PDB entry 1TKO | X-ray diffraction, 2.90 A resolution | chains A and C of the 4 polymer chains in the assembly

[Chain A (and C)]
Protein: Iron-rich dpsA-homolog protein
Source organism: Halobacterium salinarum
Notes: chain C of this document is another copy of the same molecule, construct and numbering; everything in this record applies to it too
Reference sequence: Q9HMP7 (DPSA_HALN1); residue numbers follow UniProt; this construct covers 1-182
Chain sequence (182 residues; numbered 1 to 182; the number before each row is that of its first residue):
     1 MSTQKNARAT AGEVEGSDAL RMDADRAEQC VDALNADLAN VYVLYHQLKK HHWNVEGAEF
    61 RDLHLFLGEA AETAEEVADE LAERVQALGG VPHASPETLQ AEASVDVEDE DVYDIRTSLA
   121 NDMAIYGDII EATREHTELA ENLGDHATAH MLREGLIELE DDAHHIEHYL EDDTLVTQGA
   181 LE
Not modelled in the structure: 1, 182 (chain C: 1-6, 182)
Ion coordination: Fe ion site 1: His52 (shared with 2 residues of chain B); Fe ion site 2: Glu56 (shared with 2 residues of chain B); Na+: Glu59 (shared with 1 residue of chain D); Fe ion site 3: Glu75 (shared with 1 residue of chain B); Fe ion site 4: Asp79, Glu83 (shared with 1 residue of chain B); Fe ion site 5 near Glu80 (its only coordinating residue here); Fe ion site 6: Glu154 (shared with Glu154(C) of chain C; 1 residue of chain D); Fe ion site 7: His168 (shared with Gln86(C) of chain C; 1 residue of chain D)
UniProt features mapped onto this chain:
  - binding site (Fe cation): His52, Asp79, Glu83
  - site: Trp53 (Involved in iron translocation), Glu56 (Involved in iron translocation), Glu75 (Involved in iron nucleation), Val85 (Involved in iron translocation), Gln86 (Involved in iron translocation), Glu154 (Involved in iron nucleation), His164 (Involved in iron translocation), His168 (Involved in iron translocation), Glu171 (Involved in iron translocation)
From the paper describing this entry:
  - Fe ion coordination: Glu56, Glu75, Glu80, Glu83, Gln86, Glu154, His164, His168, Glu171, Asp172
  - binding site for sulfate ion: His150, Arg153

[How chain A and chain C interact]
Residue-residue contacts (31):
  Met123(A) - Ala19(C)  hydrophobic
  Ala124(A) - Arg21(C)
  Gly127(A) - Ala19(C)
  Gly127(A) - Arg21(C)  hydrogen bond (backbone-side chain)
  Asp128(A) - Arg21(C)  salt bridge
  Ile130(A) - Ala19(C)
  Glu131(A) - Arg21(C)  salt bridge
  Arg134(A) - Leu20(C)  hydrogen bond (side chain-backbone)
  Arg134(A) - Arg21(C)  hydrogen bond (side chain-backbone)
  Arg134(A) - Met22(C)
  Arg134(A) - Gly144(C)
  Arg134(A) - His146(C)  hydrogen bond (backbone-side chain)
  Thr137(A) - His146(C)  hydrogen bond
  Glu138(A) - His146(C)  salt bridge
  Arg153(A) - Glu141(C)  salt bridge
  Arg153(A) - His150(C)
  Glu154(A) - His150(C)  salt bridge
  Glu154(A) - Glu154(C)
  Ile157(A) - His150(C)
  Glu160(A) - Leu20(C)
  Glu160(A) - Arg84(C)  salt bridge
  Glu160(A) - Ala147(C)
  His164(A) - Gln86(C)  hydrogen bond
  His164(A) - Ala87(C)
  Glu167(A) - Ser17(C)  hydrogen bond
  Glu167(A) - Asp18(C)
  Glu167(A) - Ala19(C)  hydrogen bond (side chain-backbone)
  His168(A) - Gln86(C)  hydrogen bond
  Glu171(A) - Arg8(C)  salt bridge
  Asp172(A) - Arg8(C)  salt bridge
  Asp173(A) - Arg8(C)  salt bridge
Other interface residues (no listed pair), chain A (22 interface residues in all): His150, Leu156, Ala163
Other interface residues (no listed pair), chain C (19 interface residues in all): Arg26, Met151, Arg153

[Summary]
The interface between chain A and chain C involves 22 residues on one side and 19 on the other, with 9
hydrogen bonds and 9 salt bridges. Polar pairs include Asp128(A)-Arg21(C), Glu131(A)-Arg21(C) and
Glu138(A)-His146(C). The paper reports a binding site for sulfate ion at His150(A) and Arg153(A); Fe ion
coordination by Glu56(A), Glu75(A) and Glu80(A) among others.
Both chains are Iron-rich dpsA-homolog protein (Halobacterium salinarum). Entry 1TKO (Iron-oxo clusters
biomineralizing on protein surfaces. Structural analysis of H.salinarum DpsA in its low and high ...) was
determined by X-ray diffraction together with 1TJO, 1TK6, 1TKP and 1MOJ from the same study.
